PDB entry 5J40 | X-ray diffraction, 2.17 A resolution | chain A

== Chain A ==
Protein: Large T antigen
From: JC polyomavirus
Notes: EC 3.6.4.-
UniProtKB: P03072 (LT_POVJC); residue numbers follow UniProt; this construct covers 261-628
Amino-acid sequence (372 residues; numbered 257 to 628; the number before each row is that of its first residue):
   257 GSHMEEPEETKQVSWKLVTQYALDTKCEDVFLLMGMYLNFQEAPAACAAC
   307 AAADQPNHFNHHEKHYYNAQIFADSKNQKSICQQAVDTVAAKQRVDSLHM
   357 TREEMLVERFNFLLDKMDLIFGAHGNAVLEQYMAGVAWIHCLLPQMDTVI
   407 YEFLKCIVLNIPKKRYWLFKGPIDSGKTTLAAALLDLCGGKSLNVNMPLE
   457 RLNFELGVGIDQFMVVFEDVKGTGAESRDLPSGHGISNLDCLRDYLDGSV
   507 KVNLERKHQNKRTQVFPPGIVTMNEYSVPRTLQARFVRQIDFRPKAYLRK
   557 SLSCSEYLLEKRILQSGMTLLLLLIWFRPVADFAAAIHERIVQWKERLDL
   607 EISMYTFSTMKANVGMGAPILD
Not modelled in the structure: 257-265, 513-517
Differences from the reference sequence: expression tag (257-260); engineered mutation Asp280 (Glu in P03072), Asn295 (Asp in P03072), Ala299 (Asn in P03072), Ala301 (Gln in P03072), Ala302 (Gln in P03072), Ala304 (Lys in P03072), Ala305 (Lys in P03072), Ala307 (Glu in P03072), Ala308 (Lys in P03072), Ala309 (Lys in P03072), Leu354 (Ile in P03072), Glu408 (Asp in P03072), Ala624 (Arg in P03072)
Bound ions: Zn2+: Cys303, Cys306, His314, His318
Swiss-Prot annotation at these positions:
  - zinc finger: Thr266 to Arg358 (T-ag D1-type)
  - binding site (Zn(2+)): Cys303, Cys306, His314, His318
  - binding site (ATP): Gly427 to Thr434

== Overview ==
The Zn2+ site is built by Cys303, Cys306, His314 and His318. Curated annotation (UniProt) lists 4 Zn2+-binding
residues and 8 ATP-binding residues.
Chain A is Large T antigen (JC polyomavirus); the structure, The X-ray structure of JCV Helicase, was
determined by X-ray diffraction (same publication as 5J47, 5J4V and 5J4Y).
